Entry 2DE2 (X-ray diffraction, 1.80 A resolution); this record covers chain A.

# Chain A
Name: Dibenzothiophene desulfurization enzyme B
From: Rhodococcus sp
Notes: EC 3.13.1.3
UniProt: P54997 (SOXB_RHOSG); residues 1-365 here = UniProt positions 1-365
Sequence (365 residues; numbered 1 to 365; the number before each row is that of its first residue):
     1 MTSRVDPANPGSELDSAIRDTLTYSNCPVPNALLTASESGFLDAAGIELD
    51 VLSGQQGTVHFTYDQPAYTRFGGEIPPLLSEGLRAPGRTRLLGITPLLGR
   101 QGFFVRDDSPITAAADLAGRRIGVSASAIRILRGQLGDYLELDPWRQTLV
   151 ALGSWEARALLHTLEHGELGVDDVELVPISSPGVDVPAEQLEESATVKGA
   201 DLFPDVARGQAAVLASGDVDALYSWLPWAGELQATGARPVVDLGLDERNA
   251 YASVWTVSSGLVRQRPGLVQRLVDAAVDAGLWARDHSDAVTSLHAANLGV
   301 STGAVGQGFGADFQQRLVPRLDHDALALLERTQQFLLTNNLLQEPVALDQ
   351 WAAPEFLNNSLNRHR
Disordered / not traced: 1-18
Swiss-Prot annotation at these positions:
  - active site: Cys27, Arg70
  - binding site (2'-hydroxybiphenyl-2-sulfinate): Cys27, His60, Arg70
  - site: His60 (May orient the sulfinate group)
  - mutagenesis: Cys27 (C27S: Loss of desulfination activity), His60 (H60Q: About 17-fold decrease in desulfination activity), Arg70 (R70I/K: Loss of desulfination activity, protein found in insoluble cell extract), Glu192 (E192Q: No change in desulfination activity)

# Summary
UniProt lists active-site residues Cys27 and Arg70, 3 residues binding 2'-hydroxybiphenyl-2-sulfinate and 4
mutagenesis sites.
Chain A is Dibenzothiophene desulfurization enzyme B (Rhodococcus sp); the structure, Crystal structure of
desulfurization enzyme DSZB, was determined by X-ray diffraction together with 2DE3 and 2DE4 from the same
study.
